Entry 6HED (electron microscopy, 6.95 A resolution (low resolution: residue-level contacts below are approximate; hydrogen-bond / salt-bridge calls are withheld)); this record covers chains 3 and l of the 34 polymer chains in the assembly.

== Chain 3 (and l) ==
Name: Proteasome subunit beta
Source organism: Archaeoglobus fulgidus DSM 4304
Notes: EC 3.4.25.1; chain l of this document is another copy of the same molecule, construct and numbering; everything in this record applies to it too
Reference sequence: Q9P996 (PSB_ARCFU); numbering as in UniProt (aligned over 12-213)
Chain sequence (202 residues; row label = number of the first residue in the row):
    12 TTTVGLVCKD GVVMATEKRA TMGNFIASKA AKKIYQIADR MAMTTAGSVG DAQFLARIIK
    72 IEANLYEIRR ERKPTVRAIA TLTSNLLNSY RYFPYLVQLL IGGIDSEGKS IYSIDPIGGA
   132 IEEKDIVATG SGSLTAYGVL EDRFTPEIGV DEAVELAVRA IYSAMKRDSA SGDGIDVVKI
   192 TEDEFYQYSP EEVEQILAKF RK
UniProt features mapped onto this chain:
  - active site: Thr12 (Nucleophile)

== How chain 3 and chain l interact ==
Residue-residue contacts - 28 pairs, chain 3 then chain l:
  Gly34(3) - Arg178(l)
  Asn35(3) - Arg178(l)
  Phe36(3) - Arg178(l)
  Ile37(3) - Arg178(l)
  Lys177(3) - Arg30(l)
  Arg178(3) - Arg30(l)
  Asp179(3) - Arg30(l)
  Asp179(3) - Ser180(l)
  Asp179(3) - Asp184(l)
  Ser180(3) - Met176(l)
  Ser180(3) - Asp179(l)
  Ser180(3) - Ser180(l)
  Ser180(3) - Gly183(l)
  Ser180(3) - Asp184(l)
  Ala181(3) - Lys177(l)
  Ser182(3) - Lys177(l)
  Ser182(3) - Asp179(l)
  Ser182(3) - Ser180(l)
  Glu205(3) - Arg212(l)
  Glu205(3) - Lys213(l)
  Leu208(3) - Lys213(l)
  Ala209(3) - Lys213(l)
  Arg212(3) - Asp184(l)
  Arg212(3) - Glu205(l)
  Arg212(3) - Lys213(l)
  Lys213(3) - Ala209(l)
  Lys213(3) - Arg212(l)
  Lys213(3) - Lys213(l)
Also at the interface, not in a pair above, chain 3 (17 interface residues in all): Thr32, Lys40
Also at the interface, not in a pair above, chain l (16 interface residues in all): Asn35, Ile37, Ala181, Ser182

== In short ==
Chain 3 and chain l form an interface of 17 and 16 residues respectively. UniProt lists active-site residue
Thr12(3) on chain 3.
Chain 3 and chain l are both Proteasome subunit beta (Archaeoglobus fulgidus DSM 4304); the structure,
PAN-proteasome in state 5, was determined by electron microscopy (same publication as 6HE5, 6HE7, 6HE8, 6HE9,
6HEA and 6HEC).
